Entry 9GD4 (X-ray diffraction, 2.04 A resolution); this record covers chains B and C of the 4 polymer chains in the assembly.

[Chain B]
Molecule: Cell division control protein 3
Source organism: Saccharomyces cerevisiae
UniProt: P32457 (CDC3_YEAST); residues 81-410 here = UniProt positions 81-410
Amino-acid sequence (332 residues; each row starts with the number of its first residue):
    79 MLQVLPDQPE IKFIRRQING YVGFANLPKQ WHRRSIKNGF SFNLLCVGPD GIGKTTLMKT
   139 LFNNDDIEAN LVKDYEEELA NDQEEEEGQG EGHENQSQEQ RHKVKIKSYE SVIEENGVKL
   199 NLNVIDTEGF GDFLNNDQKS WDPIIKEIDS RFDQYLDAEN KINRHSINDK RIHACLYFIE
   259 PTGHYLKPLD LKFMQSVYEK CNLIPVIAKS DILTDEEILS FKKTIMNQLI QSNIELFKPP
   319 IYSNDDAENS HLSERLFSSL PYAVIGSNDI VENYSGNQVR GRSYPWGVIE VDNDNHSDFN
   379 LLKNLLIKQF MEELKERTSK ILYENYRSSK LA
Disordered / not traced: 79-90, 152-177
Differences from the reference sequence: initiating methionine (79); expression tag (80)
UniProt features mapped onto this chain:
  - region: Gly126 to Thr133 (G1 motif), Asp204 to Gly207 (G3 motif), Ala286 to Asp289 (G4 motif)
  - binding site (GTP): Gly126 to Thr133, Gly207, Lys287 to Glu295, Gly344, Arg360
  - modified residue: Ser175 (Phosphoserine)
  - cross-link: Lys287 (Glycyl lysine isopeptide (Lys-Gly) (interchain with G-Cter in SUMO))
  - mutagenesis: Lys287 (K287R: Abolishes sumoylation)
Bound ions: Mg2+: Thr133 (together with GDP)
Small-molecule neighbours:
  - GDP (guanosine-5'-diphosphate), molecule 1: Pro127, Asp128, Gly129, Ile130, Gly131, Lys132, Thr133, Thr134, Lys287, Asp289, Ile343, Gly344, Arg360, Tyr362
  - GDP, molecule 2: Thr260, His262, Ile290, Glu295
Reported in the primary citation:
  - mutagenesis - R360A: decreased growth
  - mutagenesis - R360A: decreased localization
  - binding site for GDP: Asp289, Arg360

[Chain C]
Molecule: Cell division control protein 12
Source organism: Saccharomyces cerevisiae
UniProt: P32468 (CDC12_YEAST); residues 1-314 here = UniProt positions 1-314
Amino-acid sequence (330 residues; row label = number of the first residue in the row; numbers below 1 keep their minus sign (Met-15 is residue -15)):
   -15 MGSSHHHHHH SQDPNSMSAA TATAAPVPPP VGISNLPNQR YKIVNEEGGT FTVMLCGESG
    45 LGKTTFINTL FQTVLKRADG QQHRQEPIRK TVEIDITRAL LEEKHFELRV NVIDTPGFGD
   105 NVNNNKAWQP LVDFIDDQHD SYMRQEQQPY RTKKFDLRVH AVLYFIRPTG HGLKPIDIET
   165 MKRLSTRANL IPVIAKADTL TAQELQQFKS RIRQVIEAQE IRIFTPPLDA DSKEDAKSGS
   225 NPDSAAVEHA RQLIEAMPFA IVGSEKKFDN GQGTQVVARK YPWGLVEIEN DSHCDFRKLR
   285 ALLLRTYLLD LISTTQEMHY ETYRRLRLEG
Disordered / not traced: -15 to 9, 62-69, 214-230, 314
Differences from the reference sequence: initiating methionine (-15); expression tag (-14 to 0)
UniProt features mapped onto this chain:
  - region: Gly41 to Thr48 (G1 motif), Asp98 to Gly101 (G3 motif), Ala179 to Asp182 (G4 motif)
  - binding site (GTP): Gly41 to Thr48, Thr75, Gly101, Lys180 to Glu188, Gly247, Arg263
  - modified residue: Ser2 (N-acetylserine)
Small-molecule neighbours:
  - GDP (guanosine-5'-diphosphate), molecule 1: Glu42, Ser43, Gly44, Leu45, Gly46, Lys47, Thr48, Thr49, Lys180, Asp182, Thr183, Ile245, Val246, Gly247, Arg263, Tyr265
  - GDP, molecule 2: Thr153, Gly154, His155, Thr183, Leu184, Glu188
Reported in the primary citation:
  - contacts within the chain: Asp182-Arg263
  - mutagenesis - R263A: abolished binding to Seventh homolog of septin 1
  - mutagenesis - R263A: abolished growth
  - mutagenesis - R263A: abolished localization
  - binding site for GDP: Asp182, Arg263

[Chain B / chain C interface]
Pairs across the interface - 135 pairs, chain B then chain C:
  Phe91(B) with Arg82(C); Ala83(C); Arg93(C); Val94(C); Asn95(C)
  Ile92(B) with Arg82(C), hydrogen bond (backbone-backbone); Ala83(C); Leu84(C), hydrogen bond (backbone-backbone)
  Arg93(B) with Leu84(C)
  Arg94(B) with Thr57(C), hydrogen bond; Val58(C), hydrogen bond (side chain-backbone); Leu84(C), hydrogen bond (backbone-backbone)
  Gln95(B) with Thr57(C), hydrogen bond (backbone-side chain)
  Ile96(B) with Phe55(C); Gln56(C); Leu85(C), hydrophobic
  Asn97(B) with Gln56(C), hydrogen bond (backbone-side chain)
  Gly98(B) with Gln56(C)
  Tyr99(B) with Gln56(C); Glu87(C); Arg289(C), hydrogen bond (backbone-side chain)
  Val100(B) with Leu54(C); Gln56(C); Glu87(C), hydrogen bond (backbone-side chain); Arg284(C); Leu288(C), hydrophobic; Arg289(C), hydrogen bond (backbone-side chain)
  Gly101(B) with Glu87(C), hydrogen bond (backbone-side chain); Leu288(C); Arg289(C)
  Phe102(B) with Leu85(C), hydrophobic; Glu86(C); Glu87(C), hydrogen bond (backbone-side chain); Phe90(C); Leu92(C), hydrophobic
  Ala103(B) with Glu87(C), hydrogen bond (backbone-side chain); Phe90(C), hydrophobic
  Asn104(B) with Arg289(C), hydrogen bond (side chain-backbone)
  Leu105(B) with Phe90(C), hydrophobic; Leu293(C), hydrophobic
  Pro106(B) with Tyr25(C), hydrophobic; Val28(C), hydrophobic; Asn29(C); Phe90(C), hydrophobic
  Lys107(B) with Tyr25(C)
  Gln108(B) with Leu288(C), hydrogen bond (side chain-backbone); Arg289(C), hydrogen bond (side chain-backbone); Thr290(C); Tyr291(C); Leu292(C), hydrogen bond (side chain-backbone); Leu293(C), hydrogen bond (side chain-backbone)
  Trp109(B) with Arg24(C); Val28(C), hydrophobic; Leu293(C)
  His110(B) with Pro21(C); Asn22(C)
  Arg112(B) with Leu293(C)
  Ser113(B) with Pro21(C); Arg24(C)
  Ile114(B) with Pro21(C), hydrophobic
  Phe118(B) with Leu20(C); Pro21(C); Arg24(C)
  Leu139(B) with Val15(C)
  Phe140(B) with Val15(C), hydrophobic
  Asn141(B) with Pro12(C); Pro13(C), hydrogen bond (side chain-backbone); Pro14(C); Val15(C)
  Glu193(B) with Pro14(C); Val15(C); Ile17(C), hydrogen bond (side chain-backbone); Ser18(C), hydrogen bond
  Asn194(B) with Ser18(C), hydrogen bond
  Val196(B) with Ile17(C); Ser18(C)
  Leu198(B) with Ile17(C), hydrophobic
  Glu237(B) with Arg135(C), salt bridge; Arg308(C), hydrogen bond (backbone-side chain)
  Asn238(B) with Arg308(C)
  Lys239(B) with Arg308(C), hydrogen bond (backbone-side chain)
  Ile240(B) with Arg308(C), hydrogen bond (backbone-side chain); Arg309(C); Leu312(C); Glu313(C)
  Asn241(B) with Arg309(C), hydrogen bond
  Arg242(B) with Glu130(C), salt bridge; Tyr304(C); Glu305(C), salt bridge; Arg308(C); Arg309(C)
  His243(B) with Arg309(C)
  Tyr320(B) with Lys26(C); Ile27(C); Glu30(C)
  Ser321(B) with Glu30(C), hydrogen bond (backbone-side chain)
  Asn322(B) with His89(C)
  Asp323(B) with Lys26(C), salt bridge
  Ile348(B) with Val11(C), hydrophobic
  Gln356(B) with Val11(C)
  Arg358(B) with Pro12(C)
  Asp370(B) with Pro13(C)
  Lys381(B) with Pro13(C); Pro14(C), hydrogen bond (side chain-backbone)
  Ile385(B) with Val15(C), hydrophobic; Gly16(C); Ile17(C), hydrophobic; Leu20(C); Gln23(C), hydrogen bond (backbone-side chain)
  Lys386(B) with Gly16(C); Asn19(C); Gln23(C), hydrogen bond (backbone-side chain)
  Gln387(B) with Gln23(C)
  Phe388(B) with Gln23(C)
  Met389(B) with Leu20(C), hydrophobic; Gln23(C), hydrogen bond (backbone-side chain)
  Glu390(B) with Leu20(C); Gln23(C), hydrogen bond (backbone-side chain); Arg24(C), salt bridge; Ile27(C)
  Glu391(B) with Ile27(C)
  Lys393(B) with Arg24(C)
  Glu394(B) with Ile27(C)
  Lys398(B) with Glu31(C), salt bridge
  Tyr401(B) with Arg135(C)
  Glu402(B) with Arg135(C), salt bridge
  Arg405(B) with Glu130(C), hydrogen bond (side chain-backbone); Gln131(C); Gln132(C), hydrogen bond (side chain-backbone); Pro133(C), hydrogen bond (side chain-backbone); Arg135(C)
  Ser406(B) with Pro133(C), hydrogen bond (side chain-backbone); Tyr134(C)
  Ala410(B) with Pro133(C); Tyr134(C)
Interface residues without a listed pair, chain B (67 interface residues in all): Ile191, Lys197, Asn327, Val357, Leu409
Interface residues without a listed pair, chain C (62 interface residues in all): Gly33, Leu59, Lys88, Ile296, Ser297

[In short]
67 residues of chain B face 62 of chain C across their interface, with 36 hydrogen bonds and 7 salt bridges.
Polar pairs include Glu237(B)-Arg135(C), Arg242(B)-Glu130(C) and Arg242(B)-Glu305(C). Bound to chain B: GDP.
From the paper: a binding site for GDP at Asp289(B), Arg360(B) and Asp182(C) among others; R360A of chain B
reduces growth.
Chain B is Cell division control protein 3 and chain C is Cell division control protein 12, both from
Saccharomyces cerevisiae; the structure, Crystal structure of septin complex Shs1-Cdc12-Cdc3-Cdc10 from
Saccharomyces cerevisiae, was determined by X-ray diffraction.
